6HTU - chains D and B of the 5 polymer chains in the assembly; structure by X-ray diffraction, 2.89 A resolution.

[Chain D]
Molecule: 19-nt RNA strand
Sequence (19 nucleotides; numbered 75 to 93; the number before each row is that of its first residue):
    75 GAGUGCCAGA AGCUGCCUC

[Chain B]
Protein: Double-stranded RNA-binding protein Staufen homolog 1
Source organism: Homo sapiens
UniProt: O95793 (STAU1_HUMAN); numbering as in UniProt (aligned over 182-360)
Sequence (182 residues; each row starts with the number of its first residue):
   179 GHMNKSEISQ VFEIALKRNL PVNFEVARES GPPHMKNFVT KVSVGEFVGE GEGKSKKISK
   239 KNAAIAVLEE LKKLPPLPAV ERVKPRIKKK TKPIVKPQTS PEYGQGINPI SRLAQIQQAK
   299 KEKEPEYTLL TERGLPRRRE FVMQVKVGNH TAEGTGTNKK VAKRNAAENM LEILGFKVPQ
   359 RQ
Not modelled in the structure: 179, 256-360
Construct notes: expression tag (179-181); conflict Arg-359 (Ala in O95793)
Curated features (UniProtKB/Swiss-Prot):
  - modified residue: Ser-278 (Phosphoserine)
From the paper describing this entry:
  - binding site for the 19-nt RNA strand (chain D): Ser-187, Pro-211, His-212, Lys-214, Lys-234, Lys-235, Lys-238, Gln-293
  - binding site for the 19-nt RNA strand: Ser-187
  - mutagenesis - S187A/P211A/Q293A, H212A/K214A/K234E/K235A/K238A, R315A/R317A/K337E/K338A/K341A (4.5-fold): decreased binding to the 19-nt RNA strand (chain D)
  - mutagenesis - S187A/P211A/Q293A (1.5-fold): decreased binding to dsAU
  - mutagenesis - N197A/R342A: unchanged binding to the 19-nt RNA strand (chain D)
  - specificity-determining residues: Ser-187

[How chain D and chain B interact]
Pairs across the interface (7):
  A82(D) / Phe-190(B)  sugar contact
  G83(D) / Ser-187(B)  hydrogen bond to the sugar
  G83(D) / Phe-190(B)  sugar contact
  A84(D) / Ser-184(B)  sugar contact
  A84(D) / Ile-186(B)  sugar contact
  A84(D) / Ser-187(B)  hydrogen bond to the sugar
  A84(D) / Lys-238(B)  salt bridge to the phosphate
Also at the interface, not in a pair above, chain D (4 interface residues in all): A85
Also at the interface, not in a pair above, chain B (6 interface residues in all): Lys-235
The authors on this interface:
  - pairs named by the authors: G83(D)/Ser-187(B) (water-mediated contact)

[In short]
Chain D and chain B form an interface of 4 and 6 residues respectively, with 2 hydrogen bonds and 1 salt
bridge. Polar contacts include G83(D)/Ser-187(B), A84(D)/Ser-187(B) and A84(D)/Lys-238(B). The authors report
a water-mediated contact between G83(D) and Ser-187(B). From the paper: a binding site for the 19-nt RNA
strand (chain D) at Ser-187(B), Pro-211(B) and His-212(B) among others; S187A/P211A/Q293A,
H212A/K214A/K234E/K235A/K238A and R315A/R317A/K337E/K338A/K341A of chain B reduce binding to the 19-nt RNA
strand (chain D).
Here chain D is a 19-nt RNA strand and chain B is Double-stranded RNA-binding protein Staufen homolog 1 (Homo
sapiens). Entry 6HTU (Structure of hStau1 dsRBD3-4 in complex with ARF1 RNA) was determined by X-ray
diffraction together with 6HU6 from the same study.
